PDB entry 7E8E | electron microscopy, 3.90 A resolution | chains G and B of the 12 polymer chains in the assembly

[Chain G]
Protein: Kv channel-interacting protein 1
From: Homo sapiens
UniProtKB: Q9NZI2 (KCIP1_HUMAN); residues 36-216 here correspond to UniProt positions 47-227 (UniProt number = residue number + 11)
Amino-acid sequence (181 residues; numbered 36 to 216; the number before each row is that of its first residue):
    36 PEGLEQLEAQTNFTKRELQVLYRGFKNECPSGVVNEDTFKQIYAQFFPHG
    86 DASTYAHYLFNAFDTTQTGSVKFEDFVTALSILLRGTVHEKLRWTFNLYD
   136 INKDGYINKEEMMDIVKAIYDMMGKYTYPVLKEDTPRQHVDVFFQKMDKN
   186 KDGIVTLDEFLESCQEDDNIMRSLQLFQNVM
Disordered / not traced: 187-190
UniProt features mapped onto this chain:
  - region: Asp-203 to Met-216 (Interaction with KCND2)
  - binding site (Ca(2+)): Asp-135, Asn-137, Asp-139, Tyr-141, Glu-146, Asp-183, Asn-185, Asp-187, Glu-194

[Chain B]
Protein: Potassium voltage-gated channel subfamily D member 2
From: Homo sapiens
UniProtKB: Q9NZV8 (KCND2_HUMAN); residues 2-495 here = UniProt positions 2-495
Amino-acid sequence (494 residues; row label = number of the first residue in the row):
     2 AAGVAAWLPFARAAAIGWMPVASGPMPAPPRQERKRTQDALIVLNVSGTR
    52 FQTWQDTLERYPDTLLGSSERDFFYHPETQQYFFDRDPDIFRHILNFYRT
   102 GKLHYPRHECISAYDEELAFFGLIPEIIGDCCYEEYKDRRRENAERLQDD
   152 ADTDTAGESALPTMTARQRVWRAFENPHTSTMALVFYYVTGFFIAVSVIA
   202 NVVETVPCGSSPGHIKELPCGERYAVAFFCLDTACVMIFTVEYLLRLAAA
   252 PSRYRFVRSVMSIIDVVAILPYYIGLVMTDNEDVSGAFVTLRVFRVFRIF
   302 KFSRHSQGLRILGYTLKSCASELGFLLFSLTMAIIIFATVMFYAEKGSSA
   352 SKFTSIPAAFWYTIVTMTTLGYGDMVPKTIAGKIFGSICSLSGVLVIALP
   402 VPVIVSNFSRIYHQNQRADKRRAQKKARLARIRAAKSGSANAYMQSKRSG
   452 LLSNQLQSSEDEQAFVSKSGSSFETQHHHLLHCLEKTTNHEFVD
Disordered / not traced: 158-166, 219-223, 451-471
Sequence notes: conflict Ser-450 (Asn in Q9NZV8)
UniProt features mapped onto this chain:
  - region: Ala-2 to Met-20 (Interaction with KCNIP1, KCNIP2, and other family members), Glu-71 to Asp-90 (Interaction with KCNIP1), Gln-308 to Ala-321 (S4-S5 linker), Phe-474 to Thr-489 (Required for dendritic targeting)
  - motif: Thr-370 to Asp-375 (Selectivity filter)
  - binding site (Zn(2+)): His-105, Cys-111, Cys-132, Cys-133
  - binding site (K(+)): Thr-370, Leu-371, Gly-372, Tyr-373
  - modified residue: Thr-38 (Phosphothreonine), Ser-438 (Phosphoserine)
  - natural variant: Val-404 (V404M: Found in a family with atypical autism and severe epilepsy)
  - mutagenesis: Gly-309 (G309A: Increases peak current amplitude and causes a negative shift in the voltage-dependence of activation), Arg-311 (R311A: No effect on peak current amplitude, but causes a positive shift in the voltage-dependence of activation. May increase the affinity for the closed-inactivated state of the channel), Ile-312 (I312A: Increases peak current amplitude and causes a positive shift in the voltage-dependence of activation), Leu-313 (L313A: Causes a positive shift in the voltage-dependence of activation. May decrease the affinity for the closed-inactivated state of the channel), Gly-314 (G314A: Loss of channel activity), Tyr-315 (Y315A: Increases peak current amplitude but has a minor effect on the voltage-dependence of activation), Thr-316 (T316A: Increases peak current amplitude and causes a positive shift in the voltage-dependence of activation), Leu-317 (L317A: Increases peak current amplitude and causes a positive shift in the voltage-dependence of activation), Lys-318 (K318A: Increases peak current amplitude and causes a positive shift in the voltage-dependence of activation), Ser-319 (S319A: May impair protein folding), Cys-320 (C320A: Increases peak current amplitude and causes a positive shift in the voltage-dependence of activation ...), Ser-322 (S322A: Increases peak current amplitude and causes a positive shift in the voltage-dependence of activation. May increase the affinity for the closed-inactivated state of the channel), 16 further mutagenesis entries in UniProt

[Chain G / chain B interface]
Contacting residue pairs (62):
  Arg-51(G) with Arg-37(B); Thr-38(B), hydrogen bond (side chain-backbone); Gln-39(B); Asp-40(B), salt bridge
  Glu-52(G) with Thr-38(B)
  Val-55(G) with Thr-38(B); Asp-40(B)
  Arg-58(G) with Trp-55(B)
  Gly-59(G) with Ala-7(B); Trp-8(B), hydrogen bond (backbone-side chain)
  Phe-60(G) with Trp-8(B), hydrophobic
  Asn-62(G) with Arg-61(B); Arg-100(B)
  Glu-63(G) with Trp-8(B)
  Phe-74(G) with Phe-11(B), hydrophobic
  Ile-77(G) with Trp-8(B), hydrophobic
  Tyr-78(G) with Ala-15(B); Trp-19(B)
  Gln-80(G) with Ala-2(B), hydrogen bond (backbone-backbone); Val-5(B)
  Phe-81(G) with Val-5(B), hydrophobic; Trp-8(B); Ala-12(B), hydrophobic
  Tyr-90(G) with Ala-15(B); Gly-18(B); Trp-19(B), hydrophobic
  Leu-94(G) with Ala-15(B), hydrophobic
  Phe-98(G) with Phe-11(B), hydrophobic
  Phe-111(G) with Trp-8(B), hydrophobic; Phe-11(B), hydrophobic
  Leu-115(G) with Ala-14(B), hydrophobic
  Leu-118(G) with Ala-14(B)
  Thr-130(G) with Ile-17(B); Gly-18(B)
  Leu-133(G) with Gly-18(B)
  Tyr-134(G) with Gly-18(B), hydrogen bond (side chain-backbone); Trp-19(B); Pro-21(B); Val-22(B)
  Ile-154(G) with Trp-19(B), hydrophobic
  His-174(G) with Val-22(B)
  Phe-178(G) with Pro-21(B); Val-22(B)
  Lys-181(G) with Pro-21(B)
  Phe-195(G) with Pro-21(B), hydrophobic
  Asn-204(G) with Ala-23(B), hydrogen bond (side chain-backbone); Ser-24(B); Gly-25(B), hydrogen bond (side chain-backbone)
  Ser-208(G) with Met-20(B), hydrogen bond; Met-27(B)
  Leu-209(G) with Met-20(B), hydrophobic
  Leu-211(G) with Met-27(B), hydrophobic; Ala-29(B), hydrophobic; Pro-30(B)
  Phe-212(G) with Arg-13(B); Ala-16(B), hydrophobic
  Asn-214(G) with Lys-36(B)
  Val-215(G) with Pro-30(B), hydrophobic; Gln-33(B); Lys-36(B)
  Met-216(G) with Gln-33(B); Lys-36(B)
Interface residues without a listed pair, chain G (42 interface residues in all): Thr-49, Leu-56, Leu-119, Lys-126, Val-151, Ile-205, Arg-207
Interface residues without a listed pair, chain B (33 interface residues in all): Pro-10, Arg-35

[Summary]
42 residues of chain G face 33 of chain B across their interface, with 7 hydrogen bonds and 1 salt bridge.
Polar pairs include Arg-51(G)/Asp-40(B), Arg-51(G)/Thr-38(B) and Gly-59(G)/Trp-8(B).
Chain G is Kv channel-interacting protein 1 and chain B is Potassium voltage-gated channel subfamily D member
2, both from Homo sapiens; the structure, CryoEM structure of human Kv4.2-DPP6S-KChIP1 complex, transmembrane
and intracellular region, was determined by electron microscopy together with 7E83, 7E84 and 7F3F from the
same study.
